PDB entry 7PBT | electron microscopy, 3.30 A resolution | chains A and F of the 9 polymer chains in the assembly

Chain A (and F):
Name: Holliday junction ATP-dependent DNA helicase RuvB
Organism: Streptococcus thermophilus
Notes: EC 3.6.4.12; chain F of this document is another copy of the same molecule, construct and numbering; everything in this record applies to it too
UniProt: A0A2U2MES7 (A0A2U2MES7_STRTR); numbering as in UniProt (aligned over 19-333)
Sequence (315 residues; numbered 19 to 333; the number before each row is that of its first residue):
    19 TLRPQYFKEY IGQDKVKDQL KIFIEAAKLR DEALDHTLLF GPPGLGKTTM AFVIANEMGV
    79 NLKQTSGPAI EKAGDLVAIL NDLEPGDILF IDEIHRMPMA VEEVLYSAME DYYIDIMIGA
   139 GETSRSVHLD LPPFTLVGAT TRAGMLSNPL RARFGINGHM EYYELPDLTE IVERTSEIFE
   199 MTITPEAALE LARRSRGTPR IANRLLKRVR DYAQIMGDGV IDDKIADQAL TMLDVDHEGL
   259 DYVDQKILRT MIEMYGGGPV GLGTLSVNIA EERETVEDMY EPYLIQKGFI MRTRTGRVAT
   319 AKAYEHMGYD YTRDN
Disordered / not traced: 331-333
Metal / ion sites: Mg2+: Thr-66 (together with ATP-gamma-S)
Ligand contacts:
  - ATP-gamma-S (AGS; phosphothiophosphoric acid-adenylate ester): Glu-128, Pro-167, Arg-171
  - ATP-gamma-S: Leu-20, Arg-21, Pro-22, Tyr-28, Ile-29, Pro-61, Gly-62, Leu-63, Gly-64, Lys-65, Thr-66, Thr-67, Asp-110, Thr-159, Tyr-181, Ile-189, Arg-192, Pro-217, Arg-218, Asn-221

Chain A / chain F interface:
Pairs across the interface (37):
  Arg-21(A) / Glu-128(F)  salt bridge
  Arg-21(A) / Asp-129(F)  salt bridge
  Gln-82(A) / Tyr-131(F)  hydrogen bond
  Gln-82(A) / Asp-133(F)
  Ala-87(A) / Asp-133(F)
  Ala-87(A) / Met-135(F)
  Asp-93(A) / Met-135(F)
  Ala-96(A) / Ser-142(F)
  Arg-114(A) / Glu-121(F)  salt bridge
  Arg-218(A) / Glu-128(F)  salt bridge
  Arg-218(A) / Ala-170(F)
  Arg-218(A) / Arg-171(F)
  Arg-222(A) / Ala-170(F)  hydrogen bond (side chain-backbone)
  Arg-222(A) / Phe-172(F)
  Arg-222(A) / Gly-173(F)
  Lys-225(A) / Asp-53(F)  salt bridge
  Arg-226(A) / Phe-41(F)
  Arg-226(A) / Asp-53(F)  salt bridge
  Arg-226(A) / Gly-173(F)  hydrogen bond (side chain-backbone)
  Arg-228(A) / Arg-48(F)
  Asp-229(A) / Ala-44(F)
  Asp-229(A) / Arg-48(F)  salt bridge
  Gln-232(A) / Ala-44(F)
  Gln-232(A) / Arg-48(F)  hydrogen bond
  Ile-233(A) / Ile-40(F)
  Ile-233(A) / Glu-43(F)
  Ile-233(A) / Ala-44(F)
  Met-234(A) / Ile-40(F)  hydrophobic
  Met-250(A) / Gln-37(F)  hydrogen bond (backbone-side chain)
  Met-250(A) / Ile-40(F)  hydrophobic
  Thr-282(A) / Arg-312(F)
  Val-285(A) / Arg-310(F)
  Val-285(A) / Thr-311(F)
  Val-285(A) / Arg-312(F)
  Ala-288(A) / Arg-310(F)
  Met-297(A) / Gly-162(F)
  Met-297(A) / Arg-169(F)
Other interface residues (no listed pair), chain A (27 interface residues in all): Phe-70, Thr-83, Pro-86, Ile-97, Tyr-230, Tyr-260, Thr-293
Other interface residues (no listed pair), chain F (28 interface residues in all): Leu-47, Met-117, His-146, Ile-174, His-177

Summary:
The interface between chain A and chain F involves 27 residues on one side and 28 on the other; the contacts
include 5 hydrogen bonds and 7 salt bridges. Polar pairs include Arg-21(A)/Glu-128(F), Arg-21(A)/Asp-129(F)
and Arg-114(A)/Glu-121(F). Chain A binds ATP-gamma-S.
Both chains are Holliday junction ATP-dependent DNA helicase RuvB (Streptococcus thermophilus). Entry 7PBT
(RuvAB branch migration motor complexed to the Holliday junction - RuvB AAA+ state s1 [t1 dataset]) was
determined by electron microscopy together with 7PBL, 7PBM, 7PBN, 7PBO, 7PBP, 7PBQ and 3 further entries from
the same study.
